PDB entry 2DR6 | X-ray diffraction, 3.30 A resolution | chains A and C of the 3 polymer chains in the assembly

# Chain A (and C)
Molecule: ACRB
Source organism: Escherichia coli
Notes: chain C of this document is another copy of the same molecule, construct and numbering; everything in this record applies to it too
UniProtKB: P31224 (ACRB_ECOLI); numbering as in UniProt (aligned over 1-1049)
Amino-acid sequence (1053 residues; each row starts with the number of its first residue):
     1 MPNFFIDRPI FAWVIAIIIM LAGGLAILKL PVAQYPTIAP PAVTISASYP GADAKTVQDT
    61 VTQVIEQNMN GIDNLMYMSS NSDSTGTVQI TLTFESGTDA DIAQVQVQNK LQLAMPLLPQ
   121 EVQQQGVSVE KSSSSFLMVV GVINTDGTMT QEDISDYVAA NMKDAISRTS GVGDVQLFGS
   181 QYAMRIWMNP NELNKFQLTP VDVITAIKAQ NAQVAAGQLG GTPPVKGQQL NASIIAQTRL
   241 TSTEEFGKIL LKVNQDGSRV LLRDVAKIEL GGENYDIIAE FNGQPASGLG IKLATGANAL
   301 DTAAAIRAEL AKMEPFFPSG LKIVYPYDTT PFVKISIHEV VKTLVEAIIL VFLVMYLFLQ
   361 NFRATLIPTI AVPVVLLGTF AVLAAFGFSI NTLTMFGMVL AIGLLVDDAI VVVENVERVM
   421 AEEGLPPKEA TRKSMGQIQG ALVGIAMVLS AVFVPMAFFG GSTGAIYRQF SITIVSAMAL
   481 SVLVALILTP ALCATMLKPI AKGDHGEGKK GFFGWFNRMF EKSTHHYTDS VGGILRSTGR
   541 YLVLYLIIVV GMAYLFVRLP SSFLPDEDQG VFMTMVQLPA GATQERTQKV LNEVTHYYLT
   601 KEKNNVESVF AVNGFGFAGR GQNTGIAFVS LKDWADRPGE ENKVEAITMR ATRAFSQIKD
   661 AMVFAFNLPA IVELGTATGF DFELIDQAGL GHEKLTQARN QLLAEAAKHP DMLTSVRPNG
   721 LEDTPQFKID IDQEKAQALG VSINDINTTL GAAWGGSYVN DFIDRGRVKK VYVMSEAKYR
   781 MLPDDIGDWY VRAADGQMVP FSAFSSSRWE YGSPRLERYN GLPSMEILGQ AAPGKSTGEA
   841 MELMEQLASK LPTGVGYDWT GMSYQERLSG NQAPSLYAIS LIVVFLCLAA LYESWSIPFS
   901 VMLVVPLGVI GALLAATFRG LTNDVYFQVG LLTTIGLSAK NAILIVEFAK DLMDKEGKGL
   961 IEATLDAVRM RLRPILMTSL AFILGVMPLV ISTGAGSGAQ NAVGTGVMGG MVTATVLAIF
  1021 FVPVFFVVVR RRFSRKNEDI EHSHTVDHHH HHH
Disordered / not traced: 499-512, 1037-1053
Differences from the reference sequence: expression tag (1050-1053)
Swiss-Prot annotation at these positions:
  - mutagenesis: His526 (H526Y: Partially restores chloramphenicol resistance to an AcrZ G30R mutant)

# Chain A / chain C interface
Residue-residue contacts - 111 pairs, chain A then chain C:
  Gly51(A) - Ala215(C)
  Gly51(A) - Ala216(C)
  Ala52(A) - Ser233(C)
  Thr56(A) - Gln213(C)  hydrogen bond
  Thr56(A) - Val214(C)
  Asp59(A) - Gln213(C)
  Asp59(A) - Arg239(C)
  Asp59(A) - Ile763(C)
  Asp59(A) - Val768(C)
  Gln63(A) - Gly766(C)  hydrogen bond (side chain-backbone)
  Gln63(A) - Arg767(C)
  Gln63(A) - Val768(C)  hydrogen bond (side chain-backbone)
  Gln67(A) - Asp164(C)
  Gln67(A) - Arg168(C)
  Gln67(A) - Arg767(C)
  Gln67(A) - Val768(C)  hydrogen bond (side chain-backbone)
  Met69(A) - Arg168(C)
  Asn70(A) - Asp164(C)  hydrogen bond
  Asn70(A) - Ser167(C)  hydrogen bond
  Asn70(A) - Arg168(C)
  Gly71(A) - Gln104(C)
  Gly71(A) - Ser167(C)
  Asp73(A) - Ser170(C)  hydrogen bond (backbone-side chain)
  Asn74(A) - Ser170(C)
  Leu75(A) - Ser170(C)
  Met78(A) - Arg168(C)  hydrogen bond
  Ser84(A) - Gln218(C)
  Ile102(A) - Asp101(C)
  Gln106(A) - Gln104(C)  hydrogen bond
  Gln106(A) - Lys131(C)
  Asn109(A) - Gln108(C)  hydrogen bond
  Lys110(A) - Val129(C)
  Gln112(A) - Gln112(C)  hydrogen bond
  Leu113(A) - Gln108(C)
  Leu113(A) - Gly126(C)
  Leu113(A) - Val127(C)
  Pro116(A) - Gln123(C)
  Pro116(A) - Gln124(C)
  Leu117(A) - Gln124(C)
  Leu117(A) - Gly126(C)
  Trp187(A) - Pro223(C)  hydrophobic
  Tyr275(A) - Thr222(C)
  Tyr275(A) - Pro223(C)  hydrophobic
  Asp276(A) - Thr222(C)
  Gly581(A) - Asn231(C)
  Ala582(A) - Asn231(C)
  Thr583(A) - Gln228(C)
  Glu585(A) - Lys226(C)
  Glu585(A) - Gly227(C)
  Glu585(A) - Gln228(C)  hydrogen bond (side chain-backbone)
  Gln622(A) - Gly220(C)
  Gln622(A) - Thr222(C)
  Gln622(A) - Asn231(C)
  Gln687(A) - Phe316(C)
  Pro725(A) - Ala232(C)
  Gln726(A) - Ile235(C)
  Phe727(A) - Ser233(C)  hydrogen bond (backbone-backbone)
  Phe727(A) - Ile234(C)
  Phe727(A) - Ile235(C)  hydrogen bond (backbone-backbone)
  Lys728(A) - Ile235(C)
  Lys728(A) - Ala236(C)  hydrogen bond (side chain-backbone)
  Ile729(A) - Ile235(C)  hydrogen bond (backbone-backbone)
  Ile731(A) - Gln237(C)
  Gln733(A) - Ala209(C)
  Gln733(A) - Gln210(C)  hydrogen bond
  Glu734(A) - Leu250(C)
  Glu734(A) - Val253(C)
  Glu734(A) - Arg259(C)  salt bridge
  Gln737(A) - Leu250(C)
  Asn747(A) - Val214(C)
  Asn747(A) - Gln237(C)  hydrogen bond
  Leu750(A) - Ala216(C)  hydrophobic
  Leu750(A) - Ile234(C)  hydrophobic
  Leu750(A) - Ala236(C)  hydrophobic
  Gly751(A) - Ala215(C)
  Gly751(A) - Ala216(C)
  Trp754(A) - Gly217(C)
  Trp754(A) - Leu219(C)  hydrophobic
  Trp754(A) - Ile234(C)  hydrophobic
  Gly755(A) - Ala216(C)  hydrogen bond (backbone-backbone)
  Gly755(A) - Gly217(C)
  Ala777(A) - Pro223(C)
  Ala777(A) - Pro224(C)
  Ala777(A) - Val225(C)  hydrophobic
  Lys778(A) - Val225(C)
  Arg780(A) - Gln218(C)
  Arg780(A) - Leu219(C)
  Arg780(A) - Gly221(C)
  Arg780(A) - Pro223(C)  hydrogen bond (side chain-backbone)
  Met781(A) - Leu219(C)
  Met781(A) - Val225(C)  hydrophobic
  Met781(A) - Gln228(C)  hydrogen bond (backbone-side chain)
  Trp809(A) - Leu219(C)  hydrophobic
  Glu810(A) - Ile235(C)
  Asn820(A) - Arg168(C)
  Gly821(A) - Arg168(C)
  Gly854(A) - Phe316(C)
  Gly856(A) - Phe316(C)
  Asp858(A) - Lys312(C)  salt bridge
  Leu886(A) - Val14(C)
  Leu886(A) - Ile17(C)  hydrophobic
  Leu886(A) - Ile18(C)  hydrophobic
  Ala890(A) - Ile10(C)
  Ala890(A) - Phe11(C)
  Glu893(A) - Arg8(C)
  Glu893(A) - Pro9(C)
  Glu893(A) - Ile10(C)
  Glu893(A) - Phe11(C)
  Ser894(A) - Ile10(C)
  Trp895(A) - Ile10(C)  hydrophobic
  Trp895(A) - Trp13(C)  hydrophobic
Interface residues without a listed pair, chain A (79 interface residues in all): Tyr49, Lys55, Val64, Glu66, Ile72, Val105, Gln584, Arg586, Gly689, Ile743, Met774, Pro783, Arg818, Val855, Ile882, Val883, Cys887, Ala889
Interface residues without a listed pair, chain C (70 interface residues in all): Leu21, Val105, Gln125, Ser128, Tyr157, Lys163, Thr169, Gln181, Gln229, Leu230, Leu251, Lys252, Arg765

# Summary
Chain A and chain C form an interface of 79 and 70 residues respectively; the contacts include 21 hydrogen
bonds and 2 salt bridges. Among the polar pairs are Glu734(A)-Arg259(C), Asp858(A)-Lys312(C) and
Thr56(A)-Gln213(C). Curated annotation (UniProt) lists one mutagenesis site on chain A.
Chain A and chain C are both ACRB (Escherichia coli); the structure, Crystal structure of a multidrug
transporter reveal a functionally rotating mechanism, was determined by X-ray diffraction, deposited together
with 2DHH and 2DRD.
